6ADS - chains A and C of the 4 polymer chains in the assembly; structure by electron microscopy, 2.84 A resolution.

Chain A:
Protein: VP1
From: Seneca valley virus
Sequence (258 residues; numbered 1 to 258; the number before each row is that of its first residue):
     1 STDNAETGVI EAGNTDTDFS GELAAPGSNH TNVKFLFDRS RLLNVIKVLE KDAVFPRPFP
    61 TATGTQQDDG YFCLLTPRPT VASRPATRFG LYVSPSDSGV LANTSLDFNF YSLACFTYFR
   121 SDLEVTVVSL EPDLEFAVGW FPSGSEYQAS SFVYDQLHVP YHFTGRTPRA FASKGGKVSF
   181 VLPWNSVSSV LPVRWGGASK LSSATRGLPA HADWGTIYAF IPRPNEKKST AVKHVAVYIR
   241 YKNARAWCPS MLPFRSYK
Disordered / not traced: 93-98

Chain C:
Protein: VP3
From: Seneca valley virus
Sequence (231 residues; each row starts with the number of its first residue; note: 7 numbers in that range are skipped by the numbering (no residue carries them; nothing is unmodelled there)):
     1 GPIPTAPREN SLMFLSTTPD DTVPAYGNVR TPPVNYLPGE ITDLLQLARI PTLMAFGR
    66 VDAYVPYVAV PTQFDDKPLI SFPITLSDPV YQNTLVGAIS SNFANYRGCI QITLTFCGPM
   126 MARGKFLLSY SPPNGTQPQT LSEAMQCTYS IWDIGLNSSW TFVIPYISPS DYRETRAITN
   186 SVYSADGWFS LHKLTKITLP PDCPQSPCIL FFASAGEDYT LRLPVDCNPS YVF
Disordered / not traced: 1, 66-67

Chain A / chain C interface:
Pairs across the interface - 153 pairs, chain A then chain C:
  S1(A) - W165(C)
  S1(A) - T166(C)  hydrogen bond (backbone-backbone)
  T2(A) - N162(C)
  T2(A) - W165(C)
  D3(A) - N162(C)
  D3(A) - S163(C)
  D3(A) - S164(C)  hydrogen bond (backbone-backbone)
  D3(A) - T166(C)
  N4(A) - N162(C)  hydrogen bond
  N4(A) - S163(C)
  N4(A) - S164(C)
  A5(A) - T120(C)
  A5(A) - S164(C)  hydrogen bond (backbone-side chain)
  A5(A) - F217(C)  hydrophobic
  E6(A) - T120(C)
  E6(A) - S163(C)  hydrogen bond
  I10(A) - P51(C)  hydrophobic
  I10(A) - T118(C)
  I10(A) - T166(C)
  E11(A) - Q116(C)  hydrogen bond (backbone-side chain)
  A12(A) - Q116(C)
  A12(A) - A220(C)
  A12(A) - G221(C)
  A12(A) - E222(C)
  G13(A) - Q116(C)  hydrogen bond (backbone-side chain)
  G13(A) - G221(C)
  G13(A) - E222(C)  hydrogen bond (backbone-backbone)
  N14(A) - V168(C)
  N14(A) - E222(C)  hydrogen bond
  T15(A) - C114(C)  hydrogen bond
  T15(A) - V168(C)
  T15(A) - P170(C)
  D18(A) - W165(C)
  D18(A) - T166(C)
  F19(A) - T153(C)
  F19(A) - Y154(C)
  F19(A) - F167(C)  hydrophobic
  F19(A) - V168(C)
  E22(A) - D223(C)
  L23(A) - E222(C)
  L23(A) - D223(C)
  A24(A) - R112(C)
  A24(A) - D223(C)  hydrogen bond (backbone-side chain)
  A25(A) - R112(C)  hydrogen bond (backbone-side chain)
  G27(A) - Y177(C)
  G27(A) - T225(C)
  S28(A) - Y177(C)
  S28(A) - T225(C)
  S28(A) - L226(C)  hydrogen bond (side chain-backbone)
  S28(A) - R227(C)
  H30(A) - F108(C)
  H30(A) - L226(C)
  H30(A) - R227(C)
  H30(A) - L228(C)  hydrogen bond (side chain-backbone)
  H30(A) - P229(C)
  T31(A) - D43(C)  hydrogen bond
  T31(A) - L44(C)  hydrogen bond (backbone-backbone)
  T31(A) - L45(C)
  T31(A) - F108(C)
  T31(A) - L226(C)
  N32(A) - T42(C)
  N32(A) - D43(C)  hydrogen bond (backbone-side chain)
  V33(A) - I41(C)  hydrophobic
  V33(A) - T42(C)  hydrogen bond (backbone-backbone)
  L36(A) - L44(C)  hydrophobic
  L36(A) - F108(C)  hydrophobic
  L36(A) - P229(C)  hydrophobic
  R39(A) - S16(C)
  R39(A) - T17(C)
  S40(A) - F14(C)
  S40(A) - S16(C)  hydrogen bond (backbone-backbone)
  F89(A) - V237(C)  hydrophobic
  L106(A) - Y236(C)
  D107(A) - Y236(C)
  F108(A) - C232(C)  hydrogen bond (backbone-side chain)
  F108(A) - Y236(C)  hydrogen bond (backbone-side chain)
  F108(A) - V237(C)  hydrophobic
  N109(A) - C232(C)  hydrogen bond (side chain-backbone)
  Y111(A) - Y236(C)
  S112(A) - N107(C)  hydrogen bond (backbone-side chain)
  S112(A) - C232(C)
  S112(A) - Y236(C)
  L113(A) - L44(C)  hydrophobic
  L113(A) - N107(C)
  C115(A) - L44(C)  hydrophobic
  C115(A) - L47(C)
  F116(A) - I41(C)  hydrophobic
  R120(A) - T31(C)  hydrogen bond
  R120(A) - P32(C)  hydrogen bond (side chain-backbone)
  R120(A) - V34(C)
  E124(A) - T22(C)
  T126(A) - F14(C)
  W140(A) - Y26(C)  hydrophobic
  P142(A) - Y26(C)
  P168(A) - A25(C)
  P168(A) - Y26(C)
  K177(A) - F14(C)
  S179(A) - T22(C)  hydrogen bond
  S179(A) - V23(C)
  F180(A) - T22(C)
  F180(A) - V23(C)
  F180(A) - A25(C)  hydrophobic
  V181(A) - T22(C)
  V181(A) - V23(C)  hydrogen bond (backbone-backbone)
  V181(A) - P24(C)  hydrophobic
  V181(A) - A25(C)  hydrogen bond (backbone-backbone)
  P183(A) - Y26(C)
  P183(A) - V29(C)  hydrophobic
  W184(A) - T31(C)
  S188(A) - P32(C)
  S189(A) - P32(C)
  S189(A) - P33(C)
  S189(A) - V34(C)
  S189(A) - Y36(C)
  V190(A) - V34(C)  hydrophobic
  V190(A) - L37(C)  hydrophobic
  R240(A) - S16(C)  hydrogen bond (side chain-backbone)
  R240(A) - T17(C)
  R240(A) - T18(C)  hydrogen bond (side chain-backbone)
  R240(A) - D20(C)
  K242(A) - D20(C)
  K242(A) - D21(C)  salt bridge
  R245(A) - V34(C)
  R245(A) - E40(C)  salt bridge
  A246(A) - E40(C)
  A246(A) - I41(C)  hydrogen bond (backbone-backbone)
  W247(A) - V34(C)  hydrophobic
  W247(A) - L37(C)
  W247(A) - P38(C)
  W247(A) - G39(C)
  W247(A) - E40(C)
  C248(A) - P38(C)
  C248(A) - G39(C)  hydrogen bond (backbone-backbone)
  P249(A) - G39(C)
  P249(A) - I41(C)  hydrophobic
  P249(A) - L47(C)  hydrophobic
  L252(A) - L100(C)  hydrophobic
  L252(A) - A103(C)  hydrophobic
  L252(A) - I104(C)  hydrophobic
  P253(A) - N98(C)
  P253(A) - Y236(C)  hydrophobic
  F254(A) - N98(C)
  R255(A) - Q97(C)
  R255(A) - N98(C)
  R255(A) - N233(C)  hydrogen bond (side chain-backbone)
  R255(A) - S235(C)  hydrogen bond
  R255(A) - Y236(C)
  S256(A) - Q97(C)
  Y257(A) - A55(C)
  Y257(A) - Y69(C)  hydrophobic
  Y257(A) - P94(C)
  Y257(A) - Q97(C)
  Y257(A) - N98(C)  hydrogen bond
Also at the interface, not in a pair above, chain A (76 interface residues in all): P26, N29, L91, Y118, V128, R166, L182, S186, V187, Y238, S250
Also at the interface, not in a pair above, chain C (78 interface residues in all): L12, L15, R49, G113, S155, L161, Y171, D231, P234

Summary:
The interface between chain A and chain C involves 76 residues on one side and 78 on the other, with 35
hydrogen bonds and 2 salt bridges. Among the polar pairs are K242(A)-D21(C), R245(A)-E40(C) and N4(A)-N162(C).
Here chain A is VP1 and chain C is VP3, both from Seneca valley virus. Entry 6ADS (Structure of Seneca Valley
Virus in acidic conditions) was determined by electron microscopy (same publication as 6ADL, 6ADM, 6ADR and
6ADT).
